Entry 5DUH (X-ray diffraction, 2.24 A resolution); this record covers chains A and B of the 4 polymer chains in the assembly.

== Chain A (and B) ==
Name: Estrogen receptor
Organism: Homo sapiens
Notes: fragment: ligand-binding domain; chain B of this document is another copy of the same molecule, construct and numbering; everything in this record applies to it too
UniProt: P03372 (ESR1_HUMAN); numbering as in UniProt (aligned over 298-554)
Chain sequence (257 residues; row label = number of the first residue in the row):
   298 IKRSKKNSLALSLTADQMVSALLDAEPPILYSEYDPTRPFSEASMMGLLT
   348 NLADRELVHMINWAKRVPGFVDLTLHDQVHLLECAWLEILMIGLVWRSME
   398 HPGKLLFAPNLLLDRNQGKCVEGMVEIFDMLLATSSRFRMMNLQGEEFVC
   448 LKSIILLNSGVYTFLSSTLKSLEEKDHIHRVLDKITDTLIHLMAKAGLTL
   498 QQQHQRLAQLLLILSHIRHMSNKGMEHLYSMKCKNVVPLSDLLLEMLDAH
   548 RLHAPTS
Disordered / not traced: 298-304, 462-469, 549-554 (chain B: 298-304, 335-336, 460-469, 550-554)
Construct notes: engineered mutation S537 (Tyr in P03372)
Residues lining bound ligands: 5FT (phenyl (1S,2S,4S,7S)-5,6-bis(4-hydroxy-3-methylphenyl)-7-thiabicyclo[2.2.1]hept-5-ene-2-sulfonate 7-oxide): M343, L346, T347, L349, A350, E353, W383, L384, L387, M388, L391, R394, F404, V418, E419, G420, M421, I424, F425, L428, G521, H524, L525, M528, L540
Reported in the primary citation:
  - conformationally variable residues (helix shift): D538, L539

== Interface between chain A and chain B ==
Residue-residue contacts (48):
  A430(A) with Y459(B), hydrophobic
  R434(A) with H476(B)
  M437(A) with K472(B), hydrogen bond
  I451(A) with L509(B), hydrophobic
  N455(A) with L509(B), hydrogen bond (side chain-backbone)
  Y459(A) with A430(B); L509(B); I510(B); H513(B)
  H476(A) with R434(B), hydrogen bond
  D480(A) with Q502(B); Q506(B), hydrogen bond
  T483(A) with H501(B); A505(B)
  D484(A) with Q498(B), hydrogen bond; Q502(B), hydrogen bond
  I487(A) with H501(B)
  L497(A) with L497(B), hydrophobic
  Q498(A) with D484(B), hydrogen bond
  H501(A) with T483(B); D484(B), salt bridge; I487(B); H501(B); L504(B)
  Q502(A) with D484(B), hydrogen bond
  L504(A) with H501(B)
  A505(A) with T483(B); L508(B), hydrophobic
  Q506(A) with D480(B), hydrogen bond
  L508(A) with A505(B), hydrophobic
  L509(A) with I451(B), hydrophobic; N455(B), hydrogen bond (backbone-side chain); L508(B), hydrophobic; L511(B), hydrophobic
  L511(A) with L509(B), hydrophobic
  S512(A) with R515(B), hydrogen bond
  H513(A) with Y459(B); R515(B)
  R515(A) with S512(B), hydrogen bond; H516(B), hydrogen bond
  H516(A) with R515(B), hydrogen bond; N519(B), hydrogen bond
  N519(A) with H516(B), hydrogen bond; N519(B), hydrogen bond
  K520(A) with N519(B); H547(B)
  E523(A) with E523(B)
  H547(A) with K520(B)
Other interface residues (no listed pair), chain A (33 interface residues in all): T431, T460, Q500, R548
Other interface residues (no listed pair), chain B (32 interface residues in all): M427, H524

== Summary ==
The interface between chain A and chain B involves 33 residues on one side and 32 on the other; the contacts
include 17 hydrogen bonds and 1 salt bridge. Among the polar pairs are H501(A)-D484(B), M437(A)-K472(B) and
N455(A)-L509(B). Ligands of chain A: compound 5FT. From the paper: conformational variability at D538(A) and
L539(A).
Both chains are Estrogen receptor (Homo sapiens). Entry 5DUH (Crystal Structure of the ER-alpha Ligand-binding
Domain in Complex with a Sulfoxide-bridged Oxabicyclic Heptene Sulfonate (SOBHS)-3 ...) was determined by
X-ray diffraction, deposited together with 4ZN7, 4ZNH, 4ZNS, 4ZNT, 4ZNU, 4ZNV and 50 further entries.
